PDB entry 1S2Z | X-ray diffraction, 1.75 A resolution | chain A

Chain A:
Protein: Rubrerythrin
Source organism: Desulfovibrio vulgaris
UniProt: P24931 (RUBY_DESVH); residues 1-191 here = UniProt positions 1-191
Sequence (191 residues; numbered 1 to 191; the number before each row is that of its first residue):
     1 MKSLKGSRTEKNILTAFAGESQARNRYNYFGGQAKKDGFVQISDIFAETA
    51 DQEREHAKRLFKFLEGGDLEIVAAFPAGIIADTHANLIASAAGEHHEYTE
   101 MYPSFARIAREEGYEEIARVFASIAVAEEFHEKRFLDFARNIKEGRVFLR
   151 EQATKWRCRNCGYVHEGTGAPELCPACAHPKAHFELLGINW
Disordered / not traced: 1
Ion coordination: Zn2+: E20, E53, H56, E128; Fe ion site 1: E53, E94, E128, H131; Fe ion site 2: C158, C161, C174, C177

Summary:
E20, E53, H56 and E128 coordinate Zn2+. E53, E94, E128 and H131 coordinate Fe ion site 1.
Chain A is Rubrerythrin (Desulfovibrio vulgaris); the structure, X-ray crystal structure of Desulfovibrio
vulgaris Rubrerythrin with displacement of iron by zinc at the diiron ..., was determined by X-ray diffraction
together with 1S30 from the same study.
